6ESH - chains C and I of the 10 polymer chains in the assembly; structure by electron microscopy, 5.10 A resolution (low resolution: residue-level contacts below are approximate; hydrogen-bond / salt-bridge calls are withheld).

[Chain C]
Name: Histone H2A
Source organism: Xenopus laevis
UniProtKB: Q6AZJ8 (Q6AZJ8_XENLA); residues 1-129 here correspond to UniProt positions 2-130 (UniProt number = residue number + 1)
Amino-acid sequence (129 residues; row label = number of the first residue in the row):
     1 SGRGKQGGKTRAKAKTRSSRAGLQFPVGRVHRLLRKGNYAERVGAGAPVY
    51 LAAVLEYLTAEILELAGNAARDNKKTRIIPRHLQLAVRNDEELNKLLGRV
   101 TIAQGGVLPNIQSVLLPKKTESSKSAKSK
Not modelled in the structure: 1-15, 116-129

[Chain I]
Molecule: 147-nt DNA strand
Source organism: synthetic construct
Sequence (147 nucleotides; each row starts with the number of its first residue; numbers below 1 keep their minus sign (DA-73 is residue -73)):
   -73 ACAGGATGTATATATCTGACACGTGCCTGGAGACTAGGGAGTAATCCCCT
   -23 TGGCGGTTAAAACGCGGGGGACAGCGCGTACGTGCGTTTAAGCGGTGCTA
    27 GAGCTGTCTACGACCAATTGAGCGGCCTCGGCACCGGGATTCTCCAG
Not modelled in the structure: -73 to -64

[How chain C and chain I interact]
Contacting residue pairs (8; chain C residue first):
  Arg17(C) - DA-43(I)
  Gly28(C) - DG-44(I)
  Gly28(C) - DA-43(I)
  Arg29(C) - DG-44(I)
  Arg32(C) - DG-45(I)
  Arg32(C) - DG-44(I)
  Arg77(C) - DA-55(I)
  Arg77(C) - DC-54(I)

[Overview]
Chain C and chain I each contribute 5 residues to their interface.
Here chain C is Histone H2A (Xenopus laevis) and chain I is a 147-nt DNA strand (synthetic construct). Entry
6ESH (Nucleosome breathing : Class 3) was determined by electron microscopy, deposited together with 6ESF,
6ESG and 6ESI.
